Entry 5LMN (electron microscopy, 3.55 A resolution); this record covers chains A and J of the 24 polymer chains in the assembly.

[Chain A]
Molecule: 16S ribosomal RNA
Organism: Thermus thermophilus HB8
Sequence (1522 nucleotides; numbered 0 to 1544 plus 21 insertion-coded residues; 44 numbers in that range are skipped by the numbering (no residue carries them; nothing is unmodelled there); the number before each row is that of its first residue; a row labelled like 189A-189L holds insertion residues (189A, then the next letters in order); numbering starts at 0):
     0 UUUGUUGGAG AGUUUGAUCC UGGCUCAGGG UGAACGCUGG CGGCGUGCCU AAGACAUGCA
    60 AGUCGUGCGG GCCG
    76 CGGGGUUUU
    88 ACUCCG
    96 UGGUCAGCGG CGGACGGGUG AGUAACGCGU GGGU
  129A G
   130 ACCUACCCGG AAGAGGGGGA CAACCCGGGG AAACUCGGGC UAAUCCCCCA UGUGGACCCG
189A-189L CCCCUUGGGGUG
   190 UGUCCAAAGG GCUUU
   216 GCCCGCUUCC GGAUGGGCCC GCGUCCCAUC AGCUAGUUGG UGGGGUAAUG GCCCACCAAG
   276 GCGACGACGG GUAGCCGGUC UGAGAGGAUG GCCGGCCACA GGGGCACUGA GACACGGGCC
   336 CCACUCCUAC GGGAGGCAGC AGUUAGGAAU CUUCCGCAAU GGGCGCAAGC CUGACGGAGC
   396 GACGCCGCUU GGAGGAAGAA GCCCUUCGGG GUGUAAACUC CUGA
   441 ACCCGGGACG AAACCCCC
   460 GA
   470 CGAGGGGA
   479 CUGACGGUAC CGGGGUAA
   498 UAGCGCCGGC CAACUCCGUG CCAGCAGCCG CGGUAAUACG GAGGGCGCGA GCGUUACCCG
   558 GAUUCACUGG GCGUAAAGGG CGUGUAGGCG GCCUGGGGCG UCCCAUGUGA AAGACCACGG
   618 CUCAACCGUG GGGGAGCGUG GGAUACGCUC AGGCUAGACG GUGGGAGAGG GUGGUGGAAU
   678 UCCCGGAGUA GCGGUGAAAU GCGCAGAUAC CGGGAGGAAC GCCGAUGGCG AAGGCAGCCA
   738 CCUGGUCCAC CCGUGACGCU GAGGCGCGAA AGCGUGGGGA GCAAACCGGA UUAGAUACCC
   798 GGGUAGUCCA CGCCCUAAAC GAUGCGCGCU AGGUCUCUGG GUCU
   848 CCUGGGGGCC GAAGCUAACG CGUUAAGCGC GCCGCCUGGG GAGUACGGCC GCAAGGCUGA
   908 AACUCAAAGG AAUUGACGGG GGCCCGCACA AGCGGUGGAG CAUGUGGUUU AAUUCGAAGC
   968 AACGCGAAGA ACCUUACCAG GCCUUGACAU GCUA
 1001A G
  1002 GGAACCCGGG UGAAAGCCUG GGGUGCCCC
1030A-1030D GCGA
  1031 GGGGAGCCCU AGCACAGGUG CUGCAUGGCC GUCGUCAGCU CGUGCCGUGA GGUGUUGGGU
  1091 UAAGUCCCGC AACGAGCGCA ACCCCCGCCG UUAGUUGCCA GCGGUUCGGC CGGGCACUCU
  1151 AACGGGACUG CCCGCG
  1168 AAAGCGGGAG GAAGGAGGGG ACGACGUCUG GUCAGCAUGG CCCUUACGGC CUGGGCGACA
  1228 CACGUGCUAC AAUGCCCACU ACAAAGCGAU GCCACCCGGC AACGGGGAGC UAAUCGCAAA
  1288 AAGGUGGGCC CAGUUCGGAU UGGGGUCUGC AACCCGACCC CAUGAAGCCG GAAUCGCUAG
  1348 UAAUCGCGGA UCAGCC
 1363A A
  1364 UGCCGCGGUG AAUACGUUCC CGGGCCUUGU ACACACCGCC CGUCACGCCA UGGGAGCGGG
  1424 CUCUACCCGA AGUCGCCGG
1442A-1442B GA
  1443 GCCUA
  1452 C
  1456 GGGCAGGCGC CGAGGGUAGG GCCCGUGACU GGGGCGAAGU CGUAACAAGG UAGCUGUACC
  1516 GGAAGGUGCG GCUGGAUCAC CUCCUUUCU
Disordered / not traced: 0-4, 1533, 1543-1544
Bound ions: Mg2+ site 1: U13, G527; Mg2+ site 2 near G21 (its only coordinating residue here); Mg2+ site 3: C48, G115; Mg2+ site 4 near A53 (its only coordinating residue here); Mg2+ site 5: A59, U387; Mg2+ site 6 near G107 (its only coordinating residue here); Mg2+ site 7: A109, G331; Mg2+ site 8: A116, G117, G289; Mg2+ site 9: C121, G124, U125; Mg2+ site 10 near A195 (its only coordinating residue here); Mg2+ site 11: U252, G266, C267; Mg2+ site 12 near A270 (its only coordinating residue here); 55 more Mg2+ sites not listed
What the authors report for this chain:
  - binding site for mRNA: A790, G926

[Chain J]
Name: 30S ribosomal protein S10
Organism: Thermus thermophilus (strain HB8 / ATCC 27634 / DSM 579)
UniProtKB: Q5SHN7 (RS10_THET8); residues 1-105 here = UniProt positions 1-105
Chain sequence (105 residues; row label = number of the first residue in the row):
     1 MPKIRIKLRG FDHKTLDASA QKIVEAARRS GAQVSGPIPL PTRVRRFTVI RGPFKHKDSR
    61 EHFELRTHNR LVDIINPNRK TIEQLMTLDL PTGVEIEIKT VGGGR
Disordered / not traced: 1-2, 101-105

[Chain A / chain J interface]
Pairs across the interface - 77 pairs, chain A then chain J:
  G963(A) with Phe54(J), sugar contact
  A964(A) with Phe54(J), sugar contact; Lys55(J), hydrogen bond to the phosphate
  A965(A) with Lys55(J), salt bridge to the phosphate
  A969(A) with Lys55(J), salt bridge to the phosphate; His56(J), salt bridge to the phosphate
  C972(A) with Lys55(J), sugar contact; His56(J), sugar contact; Lys57(J), phosphate contact
  G973(A) with Phe54(J), base contact; Lys55(J), hydrogen bond to the sugar; Lys57(J), phosphate contact
  A975(A) with Thr48(J), base contact
  G1058(A) with Pro53(J), base contact
  C1059(A) with Arg51(J), hydrogen bond to the sugar; Gly52(J), sugar contact; Pro53(J), sugar contact
  C1060(A) with Arg51(J), sugar contact; Gly52(J), sugar contact; His56(J), sugar contact; Ser59(J), phosphate contact
  G1061(A) with Arg51(J), phosphate contact; His56(J), sugar contact; Ser59(J), sugar contact
  A1123(A) with Ser35(J), phosphate contact; Gly36(J), phosphate contact; Pro37(J), sugar contact; Ile38(J), sugar contact; Pro39(J), base contact
  G1124(A) with Val34(J), phosphate contact; Ser35(J), sugar contact
  U1125(A) with Arg5(J), hydrogen bond to the sugar; Ser35(J), hydrogen bond to the phosphate; Ile38(J), sugar contact; Asp73(J), base contact
  U1126(A) with Ile38(J), base contact
  U1150(A) with Pro39(J), hydrogen bond to the sugar; Leu40(J), sugar contact; Pro41(J), phosphate contact
  A1151(A) with Pro39(J), base contact; Pro41(J), phosphate contact; Thr42(J), hydrogen bond to the phosphate; Arg70(J), hydrogen bond to the phosphate
  A1152(A) with His13(J), phosphate contact; Asp17(J), sugar contact; Thr42(J), phosphate contact; His68(J), salt bridge to the phosphate; Arg70(J), salt bridge to the phosphate
  C1153(A) with His13(J), salt bridge to the phosphate
  C1189(A) with Arg51(J), salt bridge to the phosphate
  G1197(A) with His56(J), base contact
  G1198(A) with Pro53(J), base contact; Phe54(J), sugar contact; Lys55(J), sugar contact
  U1199(A) with Phe54(J), sugar contact
  G1202(A) with Pro53(J), base contact
  G1253(A) with Val44(J), phosphate contact; Arg46(J), salt bridge to the phosphate
  C1254(A) with Arg43(J), salt bridge to the phosphate; Val44(J), phosphate contact; Arg45(J), phosphate contact
  G1255(A) with Arg43(J), hydrogen bond to the base; Arg45(J), salt bridge to the phosphate
  U1278(A) with Lys99(J), salt bridge to the phosphate
  A1279(A) with Lys7(J), sugar contact; Arg9(J), salt bridge to the phosphate
  A1280(A) with Lys7(J), salt bridge to the phosphate; Leu40(J), phosphate contact; Pro41(J), sugar contact
  U1281(A) with Arg5(J), hydrogen bond to the base; Lys7(J), hydrogen bond to the base; Leu40(J), base contact
  C1366(A) with Arg60(J), sugar contact
  C1367(A) with Thr48(J), hydrogen bond to the sugar; Arg60(J), sugar contact; His62(J), hydrogen bond to the phosphate
  G1368(A) with His62(J), salt bridge to the phosphate
Interface residues without a listed pair, chain A (35 interface residues in all): A1188
Interface residues without a listed pair, chain J (38 interface residues in all): Lys3, Glu61, Arg66, Asn69, Glu97

[Summary]
The interface between chain A and chain J involves 35 residues on one side and 38 on the other, with 13
hydrogen bonds and 14 salt bridges. Polar contacts include G1255(A)-Arg43(J), U1281(A)-Arg5(J) and
U1281(A)-Lys7(J). U13(A) and G527(A) coordinate Mg2+ site 1. From the paper: a binding site for mRNA at
A790(A) and G926(A).
Here chain A is 16S ribosomal RNA (Thermus thermophilus HB8) and chain J is 30S ribosomal protein S10 (Thermus
thermophilus (strain HB8 / ATCC 27634 / DSM 579)). Entry 5LMN (Structure of bacterial 30S-IF1-IF3-mRNA
translation pre-initiation complex (state-1A)) was determined by electron microscopy together with 5LMO, 5LMP,
5LMQ, 5LMR, 5LMS, 5LMT, 5LMU and 5LMV from the same study.
